8JGB - chains G and B of the 6 polymer chains in the assembly; structure by electron microscopy, 2.84 A resolution.

Chain G:
Molecule: Guanine nucleotide-binding protein G(I)/G(S)/G(O) subunit gamma-2
From: Homo sapiens
UniProtKB: P59768 (GBG2_HUMAN); numbering as in UniProt (aligned over 5-64)
Amino-acid sequence (60 residues; numbered 5 to 64; the number before each row is that of its first residue):
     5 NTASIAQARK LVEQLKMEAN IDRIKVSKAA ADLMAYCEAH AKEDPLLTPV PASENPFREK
Not modelled in the structure: 5-7

Chain B:
Molecule: Guanine nucleotide-binding protein G(I)/G(S)/G(T) subunit beta-1
From: Homo sapiens
UniProtKB: P62873 (GBB1_HUMAN); residues 2-340 here = UniProt positions 2-340
Amino-acid sequence (358 residues; row label = number of the first residue in the row; numbers below 1 keep their minus sign (Met-17 is residue -17)):
   -17 MHHHHHHLEV LFQGPGSSGS ELDQLRQEAE QLKNQIRDAR KACADATLSQ ITNNIDPVGR
    43 IQMRTRRTLR GHLAKIYAMH WGTDSRLLVS ASQDGKLIIW DSYTTNKVHA IPLRSSWVMT
   103 CAYAPSGNYV ACGGLDNICS IYNLKTREGN VRVSRELAGH TGYLSCCRFL DDNQIVTSSG
   163 DTTCALWDIE TGQQTTTFTG HTGDVMSLSL APDTRLFVSG ACDASAKLWD VREGMCRQTF
   223 TGHESDINAI CFFPNGNAFA TGSDDATCRL FDLRADQELM TYSHDNIICG ITSVSFSKSG
   283 RLLLAGYDDF NCNVWDALKA DRAGVLAGHD NRVSCLGVTD DGMAVATGSW DSFLKIWN
Not modelled in the structure: -17 to 4
Differences from the reference sequence: initiating methionine (-17); expression tag (-16 to 1)
UniProt features mapped onto this chain:
  - modified residue: Ser2 (N-acetylserine), His266 (Phosphohistidine)
  - natural variant: Leu30 (L30F: In MRD42; uncertain significance), Arg52 (R52G: In MRD42), Gly64 (G64V: In MRD42), Asp76 (D76E: In MRD42; D76G: In MRD42), Gly77 (G77S: In MRD42), Lys78 (K78R: In MRD42), Ile80 (I80N: In MRD42; I80T: In MRD42), His91 (H91R: In MRD42; uncertain significance), Ala92 (A92T: In MRD42), Pro94 (P94S: In MRD42), Leu95 (L95P: In MRD42), Arg96 (R96L: In MRD42), 5 further natural variant entries in UniProt

Chain G / chain B interface:
Residue-residue contacts (63):
  Ser8(G) - Arg8(B)  hydrogen bond (backbone-side chain)
  Ile9(G) - Arg8(B)
  Ala12(G) - Arg8(B)
  Val16(G) - Glu10(B)
  Val16(G) - Ala11(B)  hydrophobic
  Gln18(G) - Cys218(B)  hydrogen bond (side chain-backbone)
  Leu19(G) - Ala11(B)
  Leu19(G) - Lys15(B)
  Glu22(G) - Cys218(B)
  Glu22(G) - Arg219(B)
  Glu22(G) - Thr221(B)  hydrogen bond
  Ala23(G) - Gln17(B)
  Ala23(G) - Ile18(B)  hydrophobic
  Ile25(G) - Asp258(B)
  Arg27(G) - Ala21(B)
  Arg27(G) - Arg256(B)
  Arg27(G) - Asp258(B)  salt bridge
  Ile28(G) - Cys25(B)
  Ile28(G) - Arg256(B)
  Ile28(G) - Ala257(B)
  Lys29(G) - Cys25(B)
  Lys29(G) - Asp27(B)  salt bridge
  Val30(G) - Cys25(B)  hydrogen bond (backbone-backbone)
  Val30(G) - Asp27(B)
  Val30(G) - Ala28(B)
  Val30(G) - Ala257(B)  hydrophobic
  Val30(G) - Gln259(B)
  Ser31(G) - Asp27(B)  hydrogen bond
  Ser31(G) - Ala28(B)
  Ser31(G) - Ile33(B)
  Lys32(G) - Arg256(B)
  Ala34(G) - Leu30(B)  hydrophobic
  Ala34(G) - Ile33(B)  hydrophobic
  Asp36(G) - Arg256(B)  salt bridge
  Met38(G) - Ile33(B)  hydrophobic
  Met38(G) - Thr34(B)
  Met38(G) - Leu300(B)  hydrophobic
  Tyr40(G) - Pro236(B)
  Tyr40(G) - Ser281(B)
  Cys41(G) - Ser281(B)
  Cys41(G) - Gly282(B)
  Glu42(G) - Arg283(B)  salt bridge
  His44(G) - Ser281(B)
  Glu47(G) - Lys280(B)
  Asp48(G) - Ser279(B)  hydrogen bond
  Asp48(G) - Lys280(B)
  Asp48(G) - Ser281(B)  hydrogen bond
  Pro49(G) - Asp323(B)
  Pro49(G) - Gly324(B)
  Pro49(G) - Met325(B)  hydrophobic
  Leu50(G) - Gly324(B)
  Leu50(G) - Val327(B)  hydrophobic
  Leu51(G) - Val40(B)  hydrophobic
  Leu51(G) - Arg283(B)
  Leu51(G) - Leu284(B)  hydrophobic
  Asn59(G) - Asn340(B)
  Pro60(G) - Tyr85(B)
  Pro60(G) - Met325(B)
  Phe61(G) - Arg48(B)
  Phe61(G) - Arg49(B)  hydrogen bond (backbone-side chain)
  Phe61(G) - Ser84(B)
  Phe61(G) - Tyr85(B)  hydrophobic
  Phe61(G) - Ala326(B)  hydrophobic
Also at the interface, not in a pair above, chain G (35 interface residues in all): Lys20, Asp26, Ala33, Leu37, Ala45
Also at the interface, not in a pair above, chain B (54 interface residues in all): Leu7, Leu14, Arg22, Ala24, Ala26, Thr29, Ile43, Met45, Gln220, Phe235, Asn237, Ala240, Leu252, Leu261, Ile338

Overview:
The interface between chain G and chain B involves 35 residues on one side and 54 on the other; the contacts
include 8 hydrogen bonds and 4 salt bridges. Polar pairs include Arg27(G)-Asp258(B), Lys29(G)-Asp27(B) and
Asp36(G)-Arg256(B).
Chain G is Guanine nucleotide-binding protein G(I)/G(S)/G(O) subunit gamma-2 and chain B is Guanine
nucleotide-binding protein G(I)/G(S)/G(T) subunit beta-1, both from Homo sapiens; the structure, CryoEM
structure of Gi-coupled MRGPRX1 with peptide agonist CNF-Tx2, was determined by electron microscopy together
with 8JGF and 8JGG from the same study.
